PDB entry 9BGO | electron microscopy, 4.20 A resolution (low resolution: residue-level contacts below are approximate; hydrogen-bond / salt-bridge calls are withheld) | chains A and J of the 12 polymer chains in the assembly

[Chain A (and J)]
Protein: gp72
From: Pseudomonas phage vB_PaeP_DEV
Notes: chain J of this document is another copy of the same molecule, construct and numbering; everything in this record applies to it too
Reference sequence: A0A2K8HKQ8 (A0A2K8HKQ8_9CAUD); residue numbers follow UniProt; this construct covers 1-521
Chain sequence (521 residues; each row starts with the number of its first residue):
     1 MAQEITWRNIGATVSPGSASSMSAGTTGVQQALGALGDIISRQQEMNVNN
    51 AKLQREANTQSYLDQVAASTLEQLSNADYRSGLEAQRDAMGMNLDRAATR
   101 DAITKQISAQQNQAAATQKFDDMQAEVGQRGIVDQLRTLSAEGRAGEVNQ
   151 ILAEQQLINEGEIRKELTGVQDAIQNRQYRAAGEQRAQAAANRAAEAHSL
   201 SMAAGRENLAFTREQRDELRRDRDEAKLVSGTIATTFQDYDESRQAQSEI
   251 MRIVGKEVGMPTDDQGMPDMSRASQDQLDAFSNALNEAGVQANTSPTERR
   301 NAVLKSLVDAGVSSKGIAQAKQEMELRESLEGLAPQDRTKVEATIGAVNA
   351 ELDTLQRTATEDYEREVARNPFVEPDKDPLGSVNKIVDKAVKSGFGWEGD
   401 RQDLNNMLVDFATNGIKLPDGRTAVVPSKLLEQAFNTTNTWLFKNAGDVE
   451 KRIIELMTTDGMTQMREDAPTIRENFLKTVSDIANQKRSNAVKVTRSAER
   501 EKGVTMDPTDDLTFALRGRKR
Unresolved in the structure: 1-94, 153-161, 206-210, 504-521

[Interface between chain A and chain J]
Residue-residue contacts (14):
  Lys165(A) with Arg252(J); Thr262(J); Asp263(J); Gly266(J)
  Thr168(A) with Arg252(J)
  Gly169(A) with Arg252(J)
  Asp172(A) with Glu249(J)
  Ala173(A) with Glu249(J)
  Gln175(A) with Gln129(J)
  Asn176(A) with Glu249(J)
  Ala343(A) with Ile250(J)
  Arg357(A) with Met123(J)
  Arg365(A) with Gln118(J)
  Glu501(A) with Glu287(J)
Interface residues without a listed pair, chain A (18 interface residues in all): Arg164, Glu166, Arg180, Thr344, Val348, Ala350, Thr358
Interface residues without a listed pair, chain J (14 interface residues in all): Asp239, Ala246, Asp264, Gly289

[Summary]
Chain A and chain J form an interface of 18 and 14 residues respectively.
Both chains are gp72 (Pseudomonas phage vB_PaeP_DEV). Entry 9BGO (Pseudomonas phage DEV gp72 ejection protein
(pre-ejection conformation)) was determined by electron microscopy together with 9COD, 9BGM, 9BGN and 8VXQ
from the same study.
